6DDJ - chain A; structure by X-ray diffraction, 1.05 A resolution.

== Chain A ==
Name: Bromodomain-containing protein 2
From: Homo sapiens
Reference sequence: P25440 (BRD2_HUMAN), isoform P25440-2; residue numbers follow UniProt; this construct covers 348-455
Sequence (115 residues; numbered 341 to 455; the number before each row is that of its first residue):
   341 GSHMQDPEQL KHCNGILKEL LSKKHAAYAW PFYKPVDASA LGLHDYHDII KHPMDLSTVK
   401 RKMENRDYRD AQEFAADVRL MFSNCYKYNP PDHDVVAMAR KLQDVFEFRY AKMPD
Sequence notes: expression tag (341-347)
Residues lining bound ligands: G7V (4-{[(2S,4R)-1-acetyl-2-methyl-6-(1H-pyrazol-3-yl)-1,2,3,4-tetrahydroquinolin-4-yl]amino}benzonitrile): Trp370, Pro371, Phe372, Val376, Leu381, Leu383, Tyr386, Cys425, Tyr428, Asn429, His433, Asp434, Val435, Met438

== In short ==
Bound to chain A: compound G7V.
Chain A is Bromodomain-containing protein 2 (Homo sapiens); the structure, Crystal Structure of the human BRD2
BD2 bromodimain in complex with a Tetrahydroquinoline analogue, was determined by X-ray diffraction, deposited
together with 6DDI.
